1MJ8 - chains L and H; structure by X-ray diffraction, 1.75 A resolution.

Chain L:
Name: Immunoglobulin MS6-126
From: Mus musculus
Notes: fragment: Fab Fragment, LIGHT CHAIN
Amino-acid sequence (219 residues; row label = number of the first residue in the row; a row labelled like 27A-27E holds insertion residues (27A, then the next letters in order)):
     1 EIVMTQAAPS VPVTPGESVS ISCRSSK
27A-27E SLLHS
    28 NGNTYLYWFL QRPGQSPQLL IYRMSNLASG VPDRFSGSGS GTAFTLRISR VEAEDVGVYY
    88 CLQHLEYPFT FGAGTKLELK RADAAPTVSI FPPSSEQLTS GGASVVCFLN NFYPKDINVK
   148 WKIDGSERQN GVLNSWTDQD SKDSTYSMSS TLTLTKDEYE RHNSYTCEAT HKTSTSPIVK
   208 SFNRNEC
Unresolved in the structure: 199-203
Disulfides: Cys23-Cys88, Cys134-Cys194

Chain H:
Name: Immunoglobulin MS6-126
From: Mus musculus
Notes: fragment: Fab Fragment, HEAVY CHAIN
Amino-acid sequence (230 residues; numbered 1 to 239 plus 6 insertion-coded residues; 15 numbers in that range are skipped by the numbering (no residue carries them; nothing is unmodelled there); the number before each row is that of its first residue; a row labelled like 82A-82C holds insertion residues (82A, then the next letters in order)):
     1 QVQLQQPGAE LVKPGASVKL SCKASGYTFT SNWINWVKQR PGQGLEWIGN IY
   52A P
    53 GSGYTNYNER FKSKATLTVD TSSSTAYMQL
82A-82C SSL
    83 TSDDSAVYYC ARKHYFYD
100A-100B GV
   101 VYWGQGTLVT VSAAKTTAPS VYPLAPVC
   131 GDTSGSSVTL GCLVKGYFPE PVTL
   157 TW
   162 NSGSLSSG
   171 VHTFPAVLQS
   183 DLYTLSSSVT VTSS
   198 TWP
   202 SQSIT
   208 CNVAHPASST KVDKKI
   226 EPRGPTIKPC PPCK
Unresolved in the structure: 1, 131-135, 232-239
Disulfides: Cys22-Cys92, Cys142-Cys208

Chain L / chain H interface:
Residue-residue contacts (75):
  Glu1(L) - Arg62(H)  salt bridge
  Gln38(L) - Gln39(H)
  Gln38(L) - Tyr91(H)  hydrogen bond
  Gln42(L) - Tyr91(H)
  Ser43(L) - Tyr91(H)
  Ser43(L) - Trp103(H)
  Ser43(L) - Gly104(H)
  Pro44(L) - Trp103(H)  hydrogen bond (backbone-side chain)
  Leu46(L) - Asp100(H)
  Leu46(L) - Gly100A(H)
  Leu46(L) - Val101(H)  hydrophobic
  Tyr49(L) - Tyr99(H)
  Tyr49(L) - Gly100A(H)
  Leu54(L) - Tyr99(H)
  Ala55(L) - Gly100A(H)
  Ser56(L) - Tyr99(H)  hydrogen bond (backbone-side chain)
  Ser56(L) - Gly100A(H)  hydrogen bond (backbone-backbone)
  Ser56(L) - Val100B(H)
  Tyr87(L) - Gln39(H)
  Tyr87(L) - Gln43(H)
  Tyr87(L) - Gly44(H)
  Tyr87(L) - Leu45(H)  hydrophobic
  His91(L) - Lys95(H)  hydrogen bond
  Tyr94(L) - Trp47(H)  hydrophobic
  Tyr94(L) - Asn50(H)  hydrogen bond
  Tyr94(L) - Asn58(H)
  Pro95(L) - Trp47(H)  hydrophobic
  Pro95(L) - Asn60(H)
  Phe96(L) - Trp47(H)
  Phe98(L) - Leu45(H)
  Phe98(L) - Trp47(H)
  Ser116(L) - Thr139(H)
  Ile117(L) - Val127(H)
  Phe118(L) - Leu124(H)
  Phe118(L) - Ala125(H)
  Phe118(L) - Thr139(H)
  Phe118(L) - Leu140(H)
  Phe118(L) - Gly141(H)
  Pro119(L) - Val127(H)
  Pro119(L) - Arg228(H)  hydrogen bond (backbone-side chain)
  Pro120(L) - Arg228(H)  hydrogen bond (backbone-side chain)
  Ser121(L) - Tyr122(H)
  Ser121(L) - Pro123(H)
  Glu123(L) - Tyr122(H)
  Glu123(L) - Pro123(H)
  Glu123(L) - Lys221(H)  salt bridge
  Gln124(L) - Tyr122(H)
  Gln124(L) - Lys145(H)
  Ser131(L) - Leu143(H)
  Ser131(L) - Lys145(H)
  Phe135(L) - Phe174(H)  hydrophobic
  Phe135(L) - Ser188(H)
  Phe135(L) - Ser189(H)
  Phe135(L) - Ser190(H)
  Asn137(L) - His172(H)
  Asn137(L) - Phe174(H)
  Asn137(L) - Ser190(H)  hydrogen bond
  Asn138(L) - His172(H)  hydrogen bond
  Leu160(L) - Val177(H)  hydrophobic
  Leu160(L) - Gln179(H)
  Asn161(L) - Val177(H)
  Ser162(L) - Phe174(H)
  Ser162(L) - Pro175(H)  hydrogen bond (side chain-backbone)
  Trp163(L) - Pro175(H)
  Thr164(L) - Phe174(H)
  Ser174(L) - His172(H)  hydrogen bond
  Ser174(L) - Phe174(H)
  Met175(L) - Phe174(H)
  Ser176(L) - Phe174(H)
  Ser176(L) - Ser188(H)  hydrogen bond
  Phe209(L) - Val127(H)  hydrophobic
  Glu213(L) - Cys128(H)
  Cys214(L) - Cys128(H)  disulfide
  Cys214(L) - Gly229(H)  hydrogen bond (side chain-backbone)
  Cys214(L) - Pro230(H)
Also at the interface, not in a pair above, chain L (45 interface residues in all): Tyr34, Phe36, Arg50, Ser127, Val133, Asp167
Also at the interface, not in a pair above, chain H (47 interface residues in all): Asn35, Val37, Glu46, Val121, Pro126, Thr173
Inter-chain disulfides: Cys214(L)-Cys128(H)

In short:
45 residues of chain L face 47 of chain H across their interface, with 1 disulfide bond, 14 hydrogen bonds and
2 salt bridges. Polar pairs include Glu1(L)-Arg62(H), Glu123(L)-Lys221(H) and Gln38(L)-Tyr91(H).
Here chain L is Immunoglobulin MS6-126 and chain H is Immunoglobulin MS6-126, both from Mus musculus. Entry
1MJ8 (High Resolution Crystal Structure Of The Fab Fragment of The Esterolytic Antibody MS6-126) was
determined by X-ray diffraction (same publication as 1MH5, 1MIE, 1MJ7, 1MJJ and 1MJU).
